Entry 7PKP (electron microscopy, 3.10 A resolution); this record covers chains U and A of the 8 polymer chains in the assembly.

== Chain U (and A) ==
Protein: Non-structural protein 2
Source organism: Rotavirus A
Notes: EC 3.6.4.-; chain A of this document is another copy of the same molecule, construct and numbering; everything in this record applies to it too
UniProtKB: A2T3N6 (A2T3N6_9REOV); residues 1-313 here = UniProt positions 1-313
Sequence (313 residues; each row starts with the number of its first residue):
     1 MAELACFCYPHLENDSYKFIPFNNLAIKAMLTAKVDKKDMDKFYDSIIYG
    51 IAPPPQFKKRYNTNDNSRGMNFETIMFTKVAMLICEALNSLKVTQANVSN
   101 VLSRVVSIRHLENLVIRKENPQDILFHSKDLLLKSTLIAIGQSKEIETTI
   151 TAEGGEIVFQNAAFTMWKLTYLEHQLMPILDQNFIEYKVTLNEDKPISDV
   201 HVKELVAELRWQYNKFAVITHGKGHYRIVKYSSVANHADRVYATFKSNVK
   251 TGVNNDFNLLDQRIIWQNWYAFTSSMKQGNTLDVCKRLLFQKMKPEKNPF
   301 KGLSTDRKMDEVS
From the paper describing this entry:
  - mutagenesis - D306E/D310E/E311D: unchanged growth
  - mutagenesis - D306A/D310A/E311A: abolished growth in response to virus replication

== Interface between chain U and chain A ==
Pairs across the interface - 22 pairs, chain U then chain A:
  Asn-23(U) / Gln-122(A)
  Asn-24(U) / Gln-122(A)  hydrogen bond
  Leu-25(U) / Asn-120(A)
  Leu-25(U) / Gln-122(A)
  Thr-32(U) / Val-158(A)
  Thr-32(U) / Phe-159(A)
  Thr-32(U) / Gln-160(A)
  Ala-33(U) / Gln-160(A)
  Lys-34(U) / Gln-160(A)  hydrogen bond (backbone-backbone)
  Tyr-44(U) / Gln-160(A)
  Tyr-44(U) / Asn-161(A)
  Ile-47(U) / Ile-124(A)
  Ile-47(U) / Gln-160(A)
  Ile-47(U) / Asn-192(A)
  Ile-48(U) / Arg-117(A)
  Ile-48(U) / Asp-123(A)
  Ile-48(U) / Ile-124(A)
  Ile-48(U) / Thr-149(A)
  Ile-48(U) / Trp-167(A)  hydrophobic
  Tyr-49(U) / Asn-120(A)
  Tyr-49(U) / Gln-122(A)
  Tyr-49(U) / Ile-157(A)  hydrophobic
Interface residues without a listed pair, chain U (12 interface residues in all): Ala-29, Ser-46
Interface residues without a listed pair, chain A (15 interface residues in all): Ile-150, Glu-204

== Summary ==
Chain U and chain A form an interface of 12 and 15 residues respectively; the contacts include 2 hydrogen
bonds. Polar pairs include Asn-24(U)/Gln-122(A) and Lys-34(U)/Gln-160(A). From the paper: D306A/D310A/E311A of
chain U abolish growth in response to virus replication; D306E/D310E/E311D of chain U leave growth unchanged.
Chain U and chain A are both Non-structural protein 2 (Rotavirus A); the structure, NSP2 RNP complex, was
determined by electron microscopy, deposited together with 7PKO.
